8JOT - chain A; structure by X-ray diffraction, 1.69 A resolution.

== Chain A ==
Molecule: Macrophage colony-stimulating factor 1 receptor
Organism: Homo sapiens
Notes: EC 2.7.10.1
Reference sequence: P07333 (CSF1R_HUMAN); residue numbers follow UniProt; this construct covers 542-686, 722-919
Chain sequence (354 residues; each row starts with the number of its first residue; note: 35 numbers in that range are skipped by the numbering (no residue carries them; nothing is unmodelled there)):
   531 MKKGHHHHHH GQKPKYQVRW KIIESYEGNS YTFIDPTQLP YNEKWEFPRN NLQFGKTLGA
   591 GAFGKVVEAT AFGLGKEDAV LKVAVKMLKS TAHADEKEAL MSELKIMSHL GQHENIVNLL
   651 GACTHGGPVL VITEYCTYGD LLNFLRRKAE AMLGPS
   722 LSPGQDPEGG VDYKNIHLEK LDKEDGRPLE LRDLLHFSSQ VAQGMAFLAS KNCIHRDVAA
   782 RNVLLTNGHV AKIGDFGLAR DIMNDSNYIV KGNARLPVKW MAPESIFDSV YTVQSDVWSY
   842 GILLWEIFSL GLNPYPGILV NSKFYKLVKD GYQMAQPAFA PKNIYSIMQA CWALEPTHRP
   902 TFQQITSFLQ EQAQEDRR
Disordered / not traced: 531-542, 556-560, 722-746, 814, 915-919
Differences from the reference sequence: initiating methionine (531); expression tag (532-541); engineered mutation T667 (Cys in P07333), S830 (Cys in P07333), T907 (Cys in P07333)
Small-molecule neighbours: Sulfatinib (UKI): L588, G589, V596, A614, T663, E664, Y665, C666, T667, Y668, G669, D670, N673, R782, L785, F797, A800, R801
Curated features (UniProtKB/Swiss-Prot):
  - region: Q542 to K574 (Regulatory juxtamembrane domain), D796 to P818 (Activation loop)
  - active site: D778 (Proton acceptor)
  - binding site (ATP): L588 to V596, K616
  - modified residue (Phosphotyrosine): Y546, Y561, Y809
  - natural variant: G585 to K619 (sequence variant, change not given here; In HDLS1), G589 (G589E: In HDLS1), K627 (deletion: In BANDDOS), E633 (E633K: In HDLS1), H643 (H643Q: In BANDDOS), C653 (C653R: In HDLS1), G765 (G765D: In HDLS1), M766 (M766T: In HDLS1), A770 (A770P: In HDLS1), C774 to N814 (deletion: In HDLS1), I775 (I775N: In HDLS1), A781 (A781E: In HDLS1), 10 further natural variant entries in UniProt
  - mutagenesis: D802 (D802V: Constitutive kinase activity. Loss of inhibition by imatinib), Y809 (Y809F: Reduced kinase activity. Reduced interaction with SRC, FYN and YES1)
What the authors report for this chain:
  - binding site for Sulfatinib: C666

== Summary ==
Chain A binds Sulfatinib. UniProt lists active-site residue D778, 10 ATP-binding residues and 2 mutagenesis
sites. The paper reports a binding site for Sulfatinib at C666.
Chain A is Macrophage colony-stimulating factor 1 receptor (Homo sapiens); the structure, Crystal structure of
CSF-1R kinase domain with sulfatinib, was determined by X-ray diffraction together with 8JMZ from the same
study.
